6MZG - chains A and B of the 6 polymer chains in the assembly; structure by X-ray diffraction, 3.21 A resolution.

== Chain A ==
Protein: Tubulin alpha-1A chain
Organism: Sus scrofa
Reference sequence: P02550 (TBA1A_PIG); residue numbers follow UniProt; this construct covers 1-451
Amino-acid sequence (451 residues; row label = number of the first residue in the row):
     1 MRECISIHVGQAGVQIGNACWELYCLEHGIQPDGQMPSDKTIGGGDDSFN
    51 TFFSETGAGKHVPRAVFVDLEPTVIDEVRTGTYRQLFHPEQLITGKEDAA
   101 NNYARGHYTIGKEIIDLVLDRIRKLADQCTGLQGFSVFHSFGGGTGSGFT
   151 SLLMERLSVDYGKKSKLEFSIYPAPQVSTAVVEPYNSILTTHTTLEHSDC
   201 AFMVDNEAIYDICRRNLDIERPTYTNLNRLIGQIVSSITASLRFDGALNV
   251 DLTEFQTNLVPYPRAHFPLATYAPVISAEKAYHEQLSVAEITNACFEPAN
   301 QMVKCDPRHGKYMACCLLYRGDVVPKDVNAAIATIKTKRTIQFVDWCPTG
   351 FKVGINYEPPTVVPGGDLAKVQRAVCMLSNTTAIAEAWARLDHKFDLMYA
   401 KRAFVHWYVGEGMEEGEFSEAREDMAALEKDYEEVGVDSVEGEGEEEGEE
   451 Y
Disordered / not traced: 1, 41-46, 280-282, 438-451
Residues lining bound ligands: GTP (guanosine-5'-triphosphate): Gly10, Gln11, Ala12, Gln15, Ile16, Asp69, Asp98, Ala99, Ala100, Asn101, Ser140, Gly142, Gly143, Gly144, Thr145, Gly146, Ile171, Pro173, Val177, Thr179, Glu183, Asn206, Tyr224, Leu227, Asn228, Ile231
Curated features (UniProtKB/Swiss-Prot):
  - active site: Glu254
  - binding site (GTP): Gly10, Gln11, Ala12, Gln15, Glu71, Ala99, Ser140, Gly143, Gly144, Thr145, Gly146, Thr179, Glu183, Asn206, Tyr224, Asn228, Leu252
  - binding site (Mg(2+)): Glu71
  - site: Tyr451 (Involved in polymerization)
  - modified residue: Lys40 (N6-acetyllysine), Tyr282 (3'-nitrotyrosine), Ser439 (Phosphoserine), Glu443 (5-glutamyl polyglutamate), Glu445 (5-glutamyl polyglutamate), Tyr451 (3'-nitrotyrosine)
  - natural variant: Ala265 (A265G; A265I), Thr271 to Ala273 (sequence variant, change not given here)
What the authors report for this chain:
  - conformationally variable residues (loop rearrangement): Asp245, Gly246, Ala247, Leu248

== Chain B ==
Protein: Tubulin beta chain
Organism: Sus scrofa
Reference sequence: P02554 (TBB_PIG); the author numbering skips numbers that UniProt does not, so the offset changes along the chain: 1-42 = UniProt 1-42; 45-360 = UniProt 43-358; 369-455 = UniProt 359-445
Amino-acid sequence (445 residues; numbered 1 to 455; 10 numbers in that range are skipped by the numbering (no residue carries them; nothing is unmodelled there); the number before each row is that of its first residue):
     1 MREIVHIQAGQCGNQIGAKFWEVISDEHGIDPTGSYHGDSDL
    45 QLERINVYYNEAAGNKYVPRAILVDLEPGTMDSVRSGPFGQIFRPDNFVF
    95 GQSGAGNNWAKGHYTEGAELVDSVLDVVRKESESCDCLQGFQLTHSLGGG
   145 TGSGMGTLLISKIREEYPDRIMNTFSVVPSPKVSDTVVEPYNATLSVHQL
   195 VENTDETYCIDNEALYDICFRTLKLTTPTYGDLNHLVSATMSGVTTCLRF
   245 PGQLNADLRKLAVNMVPFPRLHFFMPGFAPLTSRGSQQYRALTVPELTQQ
   295 MFDAKNMMAACDPRHGRYLTVAAVFRGRMSMKEVDEQMLNVQNKNSSYFV
   345 EWIPNNVKTAVCDIPP
   369 RGLKMSATFIGNSTAIQELFKRISEQFTAMFRRKAFLHWYTGEGMDEMEF
   419 TEAESNMNDLVSEYQQYQDATADEQGEFEEEGEEDEA
Disordered / not traced: 58, 442-455
Ion coordination: Mg2+: Gln11 (together with GDP)
Residues lining bound ligands: GDP (guanosine-5'-diphosphate): Gly10, Gln11, Cys12, Gln15, Ile16, Asp69, Ala99, Asn101, Ser140, Gly142, Gly143, Gly144, Thr145, Gly146, Ser147, Val171, Pro173, Val177, Asp179, Glu183, Asn206, Leu209, Tyr224, Leu227, Asn228
Curated features (UniProtKB/Swiss-Prot):
  - motif: Met1 to Ile4 (MREI motif)
  - binding site (GTP): Gln11, Glu71, Ser140, Gly144, Thr145, Gly146, Asn206, Asn228
  - binding site (Mg(2+)): Glu71
  - modified residue: Ser40 (Phosphoserine), Lys60 (N6-acetyllysine), Ser174 (Phosphoserine), Thr287 (Phosphothreonine), Thr292 (Phosphothreonine), Arg320 (Omega-N-methylarginine), Glu448 (5-glutamyl polyglutamate)
  - cross-link (Glycyl lysine isopeptide (Lys-Gly)): Lys60 (interchain with G-Cter in ubiquitin), Lys326 (interchain with G-Cter in ubiquitin)

== Chain A / chain B interface ==
Pairs across the interface (57):
  Gln11(A) with Gln247(B), hydrogen bond
  Lys96(A) with Met1(B); Asp130(B); Cys131(B)
  Glu97(A) with Met1(B); Arg164(B), salt bridge; Arg253(B), salt bridge
  Asp98(A) with Met1(B); Asp251(B); Lys254(B)
  Ala100(A) with Arg253(B); Lys254(B); Val257(B)
  Asn101(A) with Lys254(B), hydrogen bond
  Arg105(A) with Arg253(B)
  Pro175(A) with Asn349(B)
  Ser178(A) with Leu248(B); Lys352(B), hydrogen bond
  Thr179(A) with Gln247(B); Leu248(B); Asn258(B), hydrogen bond (backbone-side chain)
  Ala180(A) with Asn258(B); Lys352(B)
  Val181(A) with Asn258(B), hydrogen bond (backbone-side chain); Ile347(B), hydrophobic; Pro348(B); Asn349(B); Lys352(B)
  Val182(A) with Val257(B), hydrophobic
  Glu220(A) with Lys326(B)
  Arg221(A) with Met325(B)
  Lys394(A) with Pro348(B); Asn349(B), hydrogen bond
  Leu397(A) with Glu345(B); Trp346(B); Pro348(B), hydrophobic
  Met398(A) with Trp346(B), hydrogen bond (backbone-backbone); Ile347(B), hydrophobic; Pro348(B)
  Lys401(A) with Phe262(B); Trp346(B); Ala438(B); Thr439(B), hydrogen bond (side chain-backbone)
  Arg402(A) with Phe262(B)
  Ala403(A) with Pro261(B); Phe262(B), hydrophobic
  Phe404(A) with Val257(B); Asn258(B); Val260(B); Pro261(B), hydrogen bond (backbone-backbone); Thr314(B)
  His406(A) with Val260(B); Pro261(B); Phe262(B); Pro263(B)
  Trp407(A) with Ala256(B); Val260(B), hydrogen bond (side chain-backbone)
Other interface residues (no listed pair), chain A (26 interface residues in all): Tyr224, Val405
Other interface residues (no listed pair), chain B (31 interface residues in all): Asp199, Met259, Tyr435, Ala440

== Summary ==
26 residues of chain A and 31 residues of chain B are in contact; the contacts include 10 hydrogen bonds and 2
salt bridges. Among the polar pairs are Glu97(A)-Arg164(B), Glu97(A)-Arg253(B) and Gln11(A)-Gln247(B). Ligands
of chain A: GTP. Ligands of chain B: GDP. From the paper: conformational variability at Asp245(A), Gly246(A)
and Ala247(A) among others.
Chain A is Tubulin alpha-1A chain and chain B is Tubulin beta chain, both from Sus scrofa; the structure,
Structural Basis of Tubulin Recruitment and Assembly by Microtubule Polymerases with Tumor Overexpressed Gene
(TOG) Domain ..., was determined by X-ray diffraction (same publication as 6MZE and 6MZF).
